PDB entry 7TKB | electron microscopy, 6.30 A resolution (low resolution: residue-level contacts below are approximate; hydrogen-bond / salt-bridge calls are withheld) | chains A and O of the 27 polymer chains in the assembly

[Chain A]
Molecule: ATP synthase subunit alpha
From: Saccharomyces cerevisiae
Reference sequence: P07251 (ATPA_YEAST); residues 1-510 here correspond to UniProt positions 36-545 (UniProt number = residue number + 35)
Sequence (510 residues; numbered 1 to 510; the number before each row is that of its first residue):
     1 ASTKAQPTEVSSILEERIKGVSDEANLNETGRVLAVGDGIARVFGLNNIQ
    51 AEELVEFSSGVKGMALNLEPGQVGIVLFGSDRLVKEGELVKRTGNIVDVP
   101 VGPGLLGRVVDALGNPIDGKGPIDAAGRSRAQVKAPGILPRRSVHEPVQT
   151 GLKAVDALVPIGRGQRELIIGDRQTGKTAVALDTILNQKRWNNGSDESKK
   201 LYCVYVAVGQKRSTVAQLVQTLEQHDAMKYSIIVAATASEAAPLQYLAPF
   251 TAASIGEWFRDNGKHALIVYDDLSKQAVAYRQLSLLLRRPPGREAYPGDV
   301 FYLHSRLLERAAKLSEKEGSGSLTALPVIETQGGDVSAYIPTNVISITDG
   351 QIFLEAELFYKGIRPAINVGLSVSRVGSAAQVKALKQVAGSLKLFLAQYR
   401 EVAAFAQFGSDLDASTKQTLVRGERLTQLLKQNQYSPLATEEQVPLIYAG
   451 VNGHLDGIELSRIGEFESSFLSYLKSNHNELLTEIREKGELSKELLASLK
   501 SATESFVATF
Not modelled in the structure: 1-8, 408-409, 510
UniProt features mapped onto this chain:
  - binding site (ATP): Gly171 to Thr178
  - site: Ser372 (Required for activity)
  - modified residue (Phosphoserine): Ser22, Ser143

[Chain O]
Molecule: ATP synthase subunit 5
From: Saccharomyces cerevisiae
Reference sequence: P09457 (ATPO_YEAST); residues 1-195 here correspond to UniProt positions 18-212 (UniProt number = residue number + 17)
Sequence (195 residues; row label = number of the first residue in the row):
     1 ASKAAAPPPVRLFGVEGTYATALYQAAAKNSSIDAAFQSLQKVESTVKKN
    51 PKLGHLLLNPALSLKDRNSVIDAIVETHKNLDGYVVNLLKVLSENNRLGC
   101 FEKIASDFGVLNDAHNGLLKGTVTSAEPLDPKSFKRIEKALSASKLVGQG
   151 KSLKLENVVKPEIKGGLIVELGDKTVDLSISTKIQKLNKVLEDSI
Not modelled in the structure: 1-6, 194-195

[How chain A and chain O interact]
Residue-residue contacts (8; chain A residue first):
  Ala25(A) - Thr175(O)
  Asn26(A) - Thr175(O)
  Leu27(A) - Asp173(O)
  Leu27(A) - Lys174(O)
  Leu27(A) - Thr175(O)
  Asn28(A) - Asp173(O)
  Glu29(A) - Asp173(O)
  Thr30(A) - Asp173(O)
Other interface residues (no listed pair), chain O (5 interface residues in all): Gly172, Val176

[Overview]
The interface between chain A and chain O involves 6 residues on one side and 5 on the other. Curated
annotation (UniProt) lists 8 ATP-binding residues on chain A.
Here chain A is ATP synthase subunit alpha and chain O is ATP synthase subunit 5, both from Saccharomyces
cerevisiae. Entry 7TKB (Yeast ATP synthase State 1catalytic(f) with 10 mM ATP backbone model) was determined
by electron microscopy (same publication as 7TJS, 7TJT, 7TJU, 7TJV, 7TJW, 7TJX and 30 further entries).
